6JYK - chain A; structure by X-ray diffraction, 2.00 A resolution.

# Chain A
Protein: UPF0335 protein CCNA_03428
Organism: Caulobacter vibrioides (strain NA1000 / CB15N)
Reference sequence: B8H4R9 (Y3428_CAUVN); numbering as in UniProt (aligned over 1-89)
Chain sequence (97 residues; row label = number of the first residue in the row):
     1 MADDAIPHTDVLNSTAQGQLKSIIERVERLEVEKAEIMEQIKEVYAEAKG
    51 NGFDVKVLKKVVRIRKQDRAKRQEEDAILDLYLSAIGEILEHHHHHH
Not modelled in the structure: 1-10, 88-97
Construct notes: expression tag (90-97)
From the paper describing this entry:
  - conformationally variable residues (helix shift): Lys66 to Ile89

# Overview
From the paper: conformational variability at Lys66.
Chain A is UPF0335 protein CCNA_03428 (Caulobacter vibrioides (strain NA1000 / CB15N)); the structure, Crystal
Structure of C. crescentus free GapR, was determined by X-ray diffraction, deposited together with 6K2J.
